PDB entry 6BNH | solution NMR | chains A and B

== Chain A ==
Name: Bromodomain-containing protein 4
From: Homo sapiens
Notes: fragment: ET domain residues 601-683
UniProtKB: O60885 (BRD4_HUMAN); residues 1-83 here correspond to UniProt positions 601-683 (UniProt number = residue number + 600)
Chain sequence (83 residues; each row starts with the number of its first residue):
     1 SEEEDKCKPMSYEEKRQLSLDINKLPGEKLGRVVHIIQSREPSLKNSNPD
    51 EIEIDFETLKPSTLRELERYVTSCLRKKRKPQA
Swiss-Prot annotation at these positions:
  - modified residue: Ser1 (Phosphoserine)
  - cross-link: Lys45 (Glycyl lysine isopeptide (Lys-Gly) (interchain with G-Cter in SUMO2))
From the paper describing this entry:
  - mutagenesis - E51A/E53A: decreased binding to JMJD6

== Chain B ==
Name: Bifunctional arginine demethylase and lysyl-hydroxylase JMJD6
From: Homo sapiens
Notes: EC 1.14.11.-
UniProtKB: Q6NYC1 (JMJD6_HUMAN); residues 201-213 here correspond to UniProt positions 84-96 (UniProt number = residue number - 117)
Chain sequence (13 residues; row label = number of the first residue in the row):
   201 KWTLERLKRKYRN
Swiss-Prot annotation at these positions:
  - motif: Lys208 to Arg212 (Nuclear localization signal 2)

== How chain A and chain B interact ==
Pairs across the interface - 23 pairs, chain A then chain B:
  Tyr12(A) - Lys201(B)
  Ser19(A) - Trp202(B)
  Ser19(A) - Arg206(B)
  Leu20(A) - Arg206(B)
  Ile22(A) - Trp202(B)
  Asn23(A) - Lys210(B)
  Leu30(A) - Leu207(B)
  Leu30(A) - Tyr211(B)
  Gly31(A) - Tyr211(B)
  Val34(A) - Tyr211(B)
  Pro49(A) - Tyr211(B)
  Asp50(A) - Arg212(B)
  Glu51(A) - Lys208(B)
  Glu51(A) - Arg212(B)
  Ile52(A) - Leu207(B)
  Ile52(A) - Lys208(B)
  Ile52(A) - Tyr211(B)
  Glu53(A) - Thr203(B)
  Glu53(A) - Leu204(B)
  Ile54(A) - Trp202(B)
  Ile54(A) - Leu207(B)
  Phe56(A) - Trp202(B)
  Glu57(A) - Lys201(B)
Also at the interface, not in a pair above, chain A (18 interface residues in all): Arg16, Gly27
From the paper, about this interface:
  - pairs named by the authors: Trp202(B)-Ser19(A), Trp202(B)-Ile22(A), Trp202(B)-Ile54(A), Trp202(B)-Phe56(A), Leu204(B)-Glu53(A), Leu207(B)-Leu30(A), Leu207(B)-Ile52(A), Leu207(B)-Ile54(A), Tyr211(B)-Leu30(A), Tyr211(B)-Val34(A), Tyr211(B)-Ile52(A)
  - interface residues, chain A: Ile22(A), Leu30(A), Val34(A), Asp50(A), Glu51(A), Ile52(A), Glu53(A), Ile54(A), Phe56(A), Glu57(A)
  - interface residues, chain B: Lys201(B), Lys208(B), Arg212(B)
  - hot spots on chain B (mutagenesis) - W202A (675 +/- 66 uM): decreased binding to Bromodomain-containing protein 4 (chain A)
  - hot spots on chain B (mutagenesis) - L207A, K208A, R212A: abolished binding to Bromodomain-containing protein 4 (chain A)

== Summary ==
Chain A and chain B form an interface of 18 and 10 residues respectively. The authors report contacts between
Trp202(B) and Ser19(A), Trp202(B) and Ile22(A) and Trp202(B) and Ile54(A) among others. From the paper: L207A,
K208A and R212A of chain B abolish binding to Bromodomain-containing protein 4 (chain A); interface residues
Ile22(A), Leu30(A) and Lys201(B) among others; 5 substitutions were tested in all.
Chain A is Bromodomain-containing protein 4 and chain B is Bifunctional arginine demethylase and
lysyl-hydroxylase JMJD6, both from Homo sapiens; the structure, Solution NMR structures of BRD4 ET domain with
JMJD6 peptide, was determined by solution NMR.
